PDB entry 4TWL | X-ray diffraction, 2.11 A resolution | chain A

Chain A:
Protein: Dioscorin 5
Organism: Dioscorea japonica
UniProt: A7MAQ2 (A7MAQ2_DIOJA); residues 1-246 here correspond to UniProt positions 26-271 (UniProt number = residue number + 25)
Chain sequence (246 residues; row label = number of the first residue in the row):
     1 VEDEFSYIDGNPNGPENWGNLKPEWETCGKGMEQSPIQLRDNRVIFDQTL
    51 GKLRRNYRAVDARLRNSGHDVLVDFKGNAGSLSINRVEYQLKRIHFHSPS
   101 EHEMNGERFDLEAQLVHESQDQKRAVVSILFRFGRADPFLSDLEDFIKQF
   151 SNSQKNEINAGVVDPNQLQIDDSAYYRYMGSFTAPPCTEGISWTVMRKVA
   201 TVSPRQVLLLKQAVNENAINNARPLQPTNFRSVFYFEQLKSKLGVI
Disordered / not traced: 1-2, 242-246
Differences from the reference sequence: engineered mutation Asp9 (Glu34 in A7MAQ2)
Curated features (UniProtKB/Swiss-Prot):
  - active site: His69 (Proton acceptor)
  - binding site (L-ascorbate): Asp70, His95 to His97, Gln114, Thr183, Ala184
Disulfides: Cys28-Cys187
Small-molecule neighbours: ascorbic acid (ASC): Tyr7, His69, Asp70, His95, His97, Glu101, Gln114, Val116, Val126, Ser181, Phe182, Thr183, Ala184, Trp193

In short:
Chain A binds ascorbic acid. From UniProt: active-site residue His69 and 7 L-ascorbate-binding residues.
Chain A is Dioscorin 5 (Dioscorea japonica); the structure, Crystal structure of dioscorin complexed with
ascorbate, was determined by X-ray diffraction (same publication as 4TWM).
